Entry 4XA1 (X-ray diffraction, 3.20 A resolution); this record covers chains A and B.

Chain A (and B):
Molecule: Gp7-MYH7(1173-1238)-EB1 chimera protein
Source organism: Bacillus phage phi29
Notes: fragment: UNP P13848 residues 1-49, UNP Q12883 residues 1173-1238, UNP Q15691 residues 211-251; chain B of this document is another copy of the same molecule, construct and numbering; everything in this record applies to it too
UniProt: chimeric construct of P13848, P12883, Q15691: residues 1-49 from P13848 (VG7_BPPH2) positions 1-49 (same numbers); residues 1173-1238 from P12883 positions 1173-1238 (same numbers); residues 211-251 from Q15691 positions 211-251 (same numbers)
Amino-acid sequence (159 residues; row label = number of the first residue in the row; note: 95 numbers in that range are skipped by the numbering (no residue carries them; nothing is unmodelled there); numbers below 1 keep their minus sign (Gly-2 is residue -2)):
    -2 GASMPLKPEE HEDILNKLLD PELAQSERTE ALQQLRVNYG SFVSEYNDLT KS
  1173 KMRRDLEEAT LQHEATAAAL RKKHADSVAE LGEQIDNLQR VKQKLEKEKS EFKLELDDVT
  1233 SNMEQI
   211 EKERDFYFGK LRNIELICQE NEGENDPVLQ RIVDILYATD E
Unresolved in the structure: -2 to 1, 250-251 (chain B: -2 to 1)
Construct notes: expression tag (-2 to 0)
UniProt features mapped onto this chain:
  - region: Lys220 to Ile242 (APC-binding)
  - modified residue: Lys220 (N6-acetyllysine)

Interface between chain A and chain B:
Residue-residue contacts (141; chain A residue first):
  Leu3(A) - Tyr36(B)  hydrogen bond (backbone-side chain)
  Lys4(A) - Tyr36(B)  hydrogen bond (backbone-side chain)
  Pro5(A) - Tyr36(B)
  His8(A) - Leu32(B)
  His8(A) - Tyr36(B)
  Glu9(A) - Arg33(B)  salt bridge
  Leu12(A) - Leu29(B)
  Leu12(A) - Arg33(B)
  Asn13(A) - Arg33(B)
  Leu15(A) - Arg25(B)
  Leu15(A) - Leu29(B)  hydrophobic
  Leu16(A) - Gln22(B)
  Leu16(A) - Arg25(B)
  Leu16(A) - Thr26(B)
  Pro18(A) - Pro18(B)
  Pro18(A) - Gln22(B)
  Pro18(A) - Arg25(B)
  Gln22(A) - Leu16(B)  hydrogen bond (side chain-backbone)
  Gln22(A) - Pro18(B)
  Arg25(A) - Leu15(B)
  Arg25(A) - Leu16(B)
  Arg25(A) - Pro18(B)
  Thr26(A) - Leu16(B)
  Leu29(A) - Leu12(B)
  Leu29(A) - Leu16(B)  hydrophobic
  Leu32(A) - His8(B)
  Arg33(A) - Glu9(B)  salt bridge
  Arg33(A) - Leu12(B)
  Tyr36(A) - Leu3(B)  hydrogen bond (side chain-backbone)
  Tyr36(A) - His8(B)
  Tyr36(A) - Asn35(B)  hydrogen bond
  Tyr36(A) - Val40(B)  hydrophobic
  Phe39(A) - Val40(B)  hydrophobic
  Phe39(A) - Tyr43(B)  hydrophobic
  Tyr43(A) - Pro2(B)
  Tyr43(A) - Tyr43(B)  hydrophobic
  Asp45(A) - Lys48(B)
  Thr47(A) - Arg1175(B)
  Lys48(A) - Tyr43(B)
  Lys48(A) - Leu46(B)  hydrogen bond (side chain-backbone)
  Lys48(A) - Met1174(B)
  Lys212(A) - Glu251(B)
  Glu213(A) - Arg214(B)  salt bridge
  Arg214(A) - Glu213(B)  salt bridge
  Arg214(A) - Arg214(B)
  Arg214(A) - Tyr217(B)
  Arg214(A) - Ile1238(B)
  Phe216(A) - Ala248(B)
  Phe216(A) - Asp250(B)
  Tyr217(A) - Arg214(B)
  Tyr217(A) - Tyr217(B)  hydrophobic
  Tyr217(A) - Phe218(B)  hydrophobic
  Tyr217(A) - Leu221(B)  hydrophobic
  Phe218(A) - Tyr217(B)
  Lys220(A) - Leu221(B)
  Lys220(A) - Ile245(B)
  Lys220(A) - Leu246(B)  hydrogen bond (side chain-backbone)
  Lys220(A) - Ala248(B)
  Leu221(A) - Tyr217(B)  hydrophobic
  Leu221(A) - Lys220(B)
  Leu221(A) - Leu221(B)  hydrophobic
  Leu221(A) - Ile224(B)  hydrophobic
  Asn223(A) - Ile245(B)
  Ile224(A) - Ile242(B)  hydrophobic
  Ile224(A) - Ile245(B)  hydrophobic
  Ile224(A) - Leu246(B)  hydrophobic
  Ile227(A) - Val238(B)  hydrophobic
  Ile227(A) - Arg241(B)
  Ile227(A) - Ile245(B)  hydrophobic
  Glu230(A) - Arg241(B)  salt bridge
  Asn231(A) - Val238(B)
  Asp236(A) - Asp236(B)
  Val238(A) - Ile227(B)  hydrophobic
  Val238(A) - Asn231(B)
  Arg241(A) - Ile227(B)
  Arg241(A) - Glu230(B)  salt bridge
  Ile242(A) - Ile227(B)
  Ile242(A) - Ile242(B)  hydrophobic
  Ile245(A) - Lys220(B)
  Ile245(A) - Asn223(B)
  Ile245(A) - Ile224(B)
  Ile245(A) - Ile227(B)  hydrophobic
  Leu246(A) - Lys220(B)  hydrogen bond (backbone-side chain)
  Leu246(A) - Ile224(B)  hydrophobic
  Ala248(A) - Phe216(B)
  Ala248(A) - Lys220(B)
  Met1174(A) - Lys48(B)
  Met1174(A) - Met1174(B)  hydrophobic
  Met1174(A) - Arg1175(B)  hydrogen bond (side chain-backbone)
  Met1174(A) - Leu1178(B)  hydrophobic
  Arg1175(A) - Tyr43(B)  hydrogen bond
  Asp1177(A) - Leu1178(B)
  Leu1178(A) - Leu1178(B)  hydrophobic
  Leu1178(A) - Ala1181(B)  hydrophobic
  Ala1181(A) - His1185(B)
  Thr1182(A) - His1185(B)
  His1185(A) - His1185(B)
  Leu1192(A) - His1196(B)
  Arg1193(A) - Leu1192(B)
  Arg1193(A) - His1196(B)
  His1196(A) - His1196(B)  hydrogen bond
  His1196(A) - Ser1199(B)
  Val1200(A) - Leu1203(B)  hydrophobic
  Leu1203(A) - Val1200(B)
  Leu1203(A) - Leu1203(B)  hydrophobic
  Leu1203(A) - Ile1207(B)
  Gln1206(A) - Ile1207(B)
  Ile1207(A) - Leu1203(B)  hydrophobic
  Ile1207(A) - Gln1206(B)
  Ile1207(A) - Ile1207(B)  hydrophobic
  Ile1207(A) - Leu1210(B)
  Leu1210(A) - Ile1207(B)  hydrophobic
  Leu1210(A) - Leu1210(B)  hydrophobic
  Leu1210(A) - Gln1211(B)
  Gln1211(A) - Leu1210(B)
  Val1213(A) - Lys1214(B)
  Lys1214(A) - Leu1210(B)
  Lys1214(A) - Val1213(B)
  Lys1214(A) - Leu1217(B)
  Leu1217(A) - Lys1214(B)
  Leu1217(A) - Leu1217(B)  hydrophobic
  Leu1217(A) - Glu1218(B)
  Glu1220(A) - Lys1221(B)  salt bridge
  Lys1221(A) - Leu1217(B)
  Lys1221(A) - Glu1220(B)  salt bridge
  Lys1221(A) - Phe1224(B)
  Phe1224(A) - Lys1221(B)
  Phe1224(A) - Phe1224(B)  hydrophobic
  Phe1224(A) - Lys1225(B)
  Lys1225(A) - Phe1224(B)
  Glu1227(A) - Leu1228(B)
  Val1231(A) - Thr1232(B)
  Thr1232(A) - Val1231(B)
  Asn1234(A) - Met1235(B)
  Met1235(A) - Val1231(B)
  Met1235(A) - Asn1234(B)
  Met1235(A) - Met1235(B)  hydrophobic
  Ile1238(A) - Glu211(B)
  Ile1238(A) - Arg214(B)
  Ile1238(A) - Met1235(B)  hydrophobic
  Ile1238(A) - Ile1238(B)
Interface residues without a listed pair, chain A (81 interface residues in all): Pro2, Asn35, Val40, Glu42, Glu211, Leu239, Thr249, Ala1189, Glu1218, Leu1228
Interface residues without a listed pair, chain B (79 interface residues in all): Pro5, Asp17, Phe39, Asn44, Leu239, Thr249, Thr1188, Ala1189, Arg1193

Overview:
81 residues of chain A and 79 residues of chain B are in contact, with 11 hydrogen bonds and 8 salt bridges.
Polar contacts include Glu9(A)-Arg33(B), Glu213(A)-Arg214(B) and Glu230(A)-Arg241(B).
Both chains are Gp7-MYH7(1173-1238)-EB1 chimera protein (Bacillus phage phi29). Entry 4XA1 (Crystal Structure
of the coiled-coil surrounding Skip 1 of MYH7) was determined by X-ray diffraction together with 4XA3, 4XA4
and 4XA6 from the same study.
